Entry 2HLD (X-ray diffraction, 2.80 A resolution); this record covers chains A and D of the 9 polymer chains in the assembly.

[Chain A]
Molecule: ATP synthase alpha chain, mitochondrial
Organism: Saccharomyces cerevisiae
Notes: EC 3.6.3.14
UniProt: P07251 (ATPA_YEAST); residues 1-510 here correspond to UniProt positions 36-545 (UniProt number = residue number + 35)
Sequence (510 residues; numbered 1 to 510; the number before each row is that of its first residue):
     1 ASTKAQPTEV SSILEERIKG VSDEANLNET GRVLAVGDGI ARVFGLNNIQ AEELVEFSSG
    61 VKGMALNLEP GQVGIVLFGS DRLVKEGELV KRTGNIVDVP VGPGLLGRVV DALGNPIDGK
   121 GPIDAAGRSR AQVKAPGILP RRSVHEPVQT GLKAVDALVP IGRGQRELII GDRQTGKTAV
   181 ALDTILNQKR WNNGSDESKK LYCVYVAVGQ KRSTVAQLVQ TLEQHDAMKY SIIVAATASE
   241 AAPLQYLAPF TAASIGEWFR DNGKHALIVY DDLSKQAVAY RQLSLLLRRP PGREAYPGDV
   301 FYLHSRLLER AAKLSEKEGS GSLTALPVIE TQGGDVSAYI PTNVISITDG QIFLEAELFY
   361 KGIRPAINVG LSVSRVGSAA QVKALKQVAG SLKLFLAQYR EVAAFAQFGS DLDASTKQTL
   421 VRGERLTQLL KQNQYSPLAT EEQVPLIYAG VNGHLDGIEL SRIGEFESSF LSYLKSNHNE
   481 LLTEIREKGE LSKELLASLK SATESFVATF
Disordered / not traced: 1-25, 408-409, 510
Ion coordination: Mg2+: Thr178 (together with AMP-PNP)
Residues lining bound ligands: AMP-PNP (ANP; phosphoaminophosphonic acid-adenylate ester): Asp172, Arg173, Gln174, Thr175, Gly176, Lys177, Thr178, Ala179, Glu330, Phe359, Arg364, Pro365, Gln432, Asn433, Gln434
Curated features (UniProtKB/Swiss-Prot):
  - binding site (ATP): Gly171 to Thr178
  - site: Ser372 (Required for activity)
  - modified residue (Phosphoserine): Ser22, Ser143
Reported in the primary citation:
  - catalytic residues: Arg375 (citing earlier work)
  - conformationally variable residues (side-chain flip): Arg375
  - binding site for AMP-PNP: Ser374, Arg375
  - binding site for phosphate ion: Arg375

[Chain D]
Molecule: ATP synthase beta chain, mitochondrial
Organism: Saccharomyces cerevisiae
Notes: EC 3.6.3.14
UniProt: P00830 (ATPB_YEAST); residues 1-478 here correspond to UniProt positions 34-511 (UniProt number = residue number + 33)
Sequence (478 residues; numbered 1 to 478; the number before each row is that of its first residue):
     1 ASAAQSTPIT GKVTAVIGAI VDVHFEQSEL PAILNALEIK TPQGKLVLEV AQHLGENTVR
    61 TIAMDGTEGL VRGEKVLDTG GPISVPVGRE TLGRIINVIG EPIDERGPIK SKLRKPIHAD
   121 PPSFAEQSTS AEILETGIKV VDLLAPYARG GKIGLFGGAG VGKTVFIQEL INNIAKAHGG
   181 FSVFTGVGER TREGNDLYRE MKETGVINLE GESKVALVFG QMNEPPGARA RVALTGLTIA
   241 EYFRDEEGQD VLLFIDNIFR FTQAGSEVSA LLGRIPSAVG YQPTLATDMG LLQERITTTK
   301 KGSVTSVQAV YVPADDLTDP APATTFAHLD ATTVLSRGIS ELGIYPAVDP LDSKSRLLDA
   361 AVVGQEHYDV ASKVQETLQT YKSLQDIIAI LGMDELSEQD KLTVERARKI QRFLSQPFAV
   421 AEVFTGIPGK LVRLKDTVAS FKAVLEGKYD NIPEHAFYMV GGIEDVVAKA EKLAAEAN
Disordered / not traced: 1-5, 476-478
Ion coordination: Mg2+: Thr164 (together with AMP-PNP)
Residues lining bound ligands: AMP-PNP (ANP; phosphoaminophosphonic acid-adenylate ester): Gly158, Ala159, Gly160, Val161, Gly162, Lys163, Thr164, Val165, Glu189, Arg190, Tyr311, Tyr345, Phe418, Ala421, Phe424, Thr425
Curated features (UniProtKB/Swiss-Prot):
  - binding site (ATP): Gly157 to Thr164
  - modified residue: Thr79 (Phosphothreonine), Thr204 (Phosphothreonine), Ser340 (Phosphoserine)
Reported in the primary citation:
  - catalytic residues: Glu189, Arg190 (citing earlier work)
  - binding site for AMP-PNP: Lys163, Arg190
  - binding site for phosphate ion: Lys163, Arg190, Asp256, Asn257, Arg260
  - conformationally variable residues: Arg190
  - catalytic residues: Lys163 (proposed by the authors, not directly observed)

[Chain A / chain D interface]
Contacting residue pairs - 84 pairs, chain A then chain D:
  Leu34(A) with Gly55(D)
  Ala35(A) with His53(D); Leu54(D)
  Val36(A) with Ile33(D); Gln52(D); His53(D), hydrogen bond (backbone-backbone)
  Asp38(A) with Gln52(D); Arg274(D), salt bridge
  Asp81(A) with Ile33(D)
  Arg82(A) with Ala32(D); Ile33(D), hydrogen bond (side chain-backbone); Leu34(D); Asn35(D), hydrogen bond; Pro82(D)
  Lys85(A) with Leu30(D), hydrogen bond (side chain-backbone); Ala32(D); His53(D)
  Glu86(A) with Leu30(D); His53(D), hydrogen bond (backbone-side chain); Gly55(D); Glu56(D), hydrogen bond (side chain-backbone); Asn57(D), hydrogen bond (side chain-backbone)
  Val109(A) with Phe124(D), hydrophobic
  Ile117(A) with Phe124(D)
  Arg173(A) with Phe326(D); Asp352(D), salt bridge
  Gln174(A) with Lys354(D)
  Lys211(A) with Glu294(D); Ala327(D); His328(D); Leu329(D); Asp330(D), salt bridge
  Arg212(A) with Pro121(D); Pro122(D), hydrogen bond (side chain-backbone); Ser123(D); Phe124(D); Gln127(D); Glu294(D), hydrogen bond (backbone-side chain)
  Ser213(A) with Gln127(D); Thr129(D)
  Val215(A) with Phe124(D), hydrophobic
  Ala216(A) with Phe124(D)
  Gln217(A) with Thr129(D); Arg356(D), hydrogen bond
  Gln220(A) with Thr129(D)
  Ala238(A) with Gly290(D); His328(D)
  Ser239(A) with Pro121(D); Gly290(D); Leu291(D); Glu294(D)
  Glu240(A) with Thr287(D)
  Arg281(A) with Ser277(D), hydrogen bond; Ala278(D)
  Gln282(A) with Pro283(D); Thr284(D); Thr287(D), hydrogen bond
  Leu285(A) with Ile275(D), hydrophobic; Pro276(D); Ser277(D); Pro283(D), hydrophobic
  Leu286(A) with Arg274(D); Thr284(D)
  Arg288(A) with Gly273(D), hydrogen bond (side chain-backbone); Ile275(D)
  Pro291(A) with Ile275(D), hydrophobic
  Glu294(A) with Ala278(D)
  Ala295(A) with Pro276(D); Ser277(D)
  Gln332(A) with Thr318(D); Ala323(D)
  Gly333(A) with Thr318(D)
  Glu357(A) with Gln379(D)
  Phe359(A) with Lys354(D)
  Tyr360(A) with Leu351(D), hydrogen bond (side chain-backbone); Asp352(D); Lys354(D); Gln375(D); Glu376(D); Gln379(D)
  Lys361(A) with Glu376(D); Ser383(D)
  Gly362(A) with Glu376(D)
  Arg364(A) with Tyr368(D)
Other interface residues (no listed pair), chain A (49 interface residues in all): Gly37, Arg42, Gln210, Val219, Thr237, Ala242, Gln245, Lys275, Val278, Arg289, Gln407
Other interface residues (no listed pair), chain D (58 interface residues in all): Ala51, Gly81, Ala125, Ser130, Ala286, Leu317, Thr332, Ser372, Leu384, Ile387, Glu395, Asp400

[Overview]
Chain A and chain D form an interface of 49 and 58 residues respectively; the contacts include 14 hydrogen
bonds and 3 salt bridges. Polar pairs include Asp38(A)-Arg274(D), Arg173(A)-Asp352(D) and Lys211(A)-Asp330(D).
From the paper: catalytic residues Arg375(A) and Glu189(D) among others; a binding site for phosphate ion at
Arg375(A) and Lys163(D) among others.
Chain A is ATP synthase alpha chain, mitochondrial and chain D is ATP synthase beta chain, mitochondrial, both
from Saccharomyces cerevisiae; the structure, Crystal structure of yeast mitochondrial F1-ATPase, was
determined by X-ray diffraction.
